6CRQ - chains B and G of the 12 polymer chains in the assembly; structure by electron microscopy, 4.20 A resolution (low resolution: residue-level contacts below are approximate; hydrogen-bond / salt-bridge calls are withheld).

[Chain B]
Molecule: Envelope glycoprotein gp160
Source organism: Human immunodeficiency virus 1
UniProt: Q2N0S5 (Q2N0S5_9HIV1); the construct lacks a stretch of the UniProt sequence and is renumbered around it, so the offset changes along the chain: 32-140 = UniProt 31-139; 149-184 = UniProt 140-175; 188-309 = UniProt 187-308; 312-321 = UniProt 309-318; 2 more segments
Sequence (480 residues; row label = number of the first residue in the row; note: 14 numbers in that range are skipped by the numbering (no residue carries them; nothing is unmodelled there); a row labelled like 184A-184K holds insertion residues (184A, then the next letters in order)):
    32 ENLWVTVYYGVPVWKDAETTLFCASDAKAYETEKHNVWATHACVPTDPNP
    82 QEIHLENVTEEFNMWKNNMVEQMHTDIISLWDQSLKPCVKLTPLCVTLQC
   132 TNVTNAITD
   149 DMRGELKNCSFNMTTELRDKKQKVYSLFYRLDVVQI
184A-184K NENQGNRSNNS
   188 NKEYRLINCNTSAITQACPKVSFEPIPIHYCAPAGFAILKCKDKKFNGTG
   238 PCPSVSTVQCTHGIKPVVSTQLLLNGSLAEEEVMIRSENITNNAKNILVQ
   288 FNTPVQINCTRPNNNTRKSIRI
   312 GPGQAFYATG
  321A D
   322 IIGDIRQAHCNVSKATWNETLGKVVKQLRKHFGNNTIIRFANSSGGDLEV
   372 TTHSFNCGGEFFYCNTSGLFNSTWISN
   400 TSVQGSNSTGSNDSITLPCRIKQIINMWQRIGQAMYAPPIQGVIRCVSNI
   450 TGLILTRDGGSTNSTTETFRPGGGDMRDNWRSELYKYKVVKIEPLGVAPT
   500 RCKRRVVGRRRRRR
Not modelled in the structure: 32, 149, 184A-184K, 400-410, 508-513
Construct notes: conflict Ala-137 (Asn136 in Q2N0S5), Asn-332 (Thr330 in Q2N0S5), Cys-501 (Ala498 in Q2N0S5); expression tag (509-513)
Disulfide bonds: Cys-119/Cys-205, Cys-126/Cys-196, Cys-131/Cys-157, Cys-218/Cys-247, Cys-228/Cys-239, Cys-296/Cys-331, Cys-378/Cys-445, Cys-385/Cys-418
Covalently attached groups: N-acetylglucosamine (NAG) linked to Asn-88, Asn-133, Asn-156, Asn-160, Asn-197, Asn-234, Asn-262, Asn-295, Asn-301, Asn-332, Asn-339, Asn-363, Asn-386, Asn-448; glycan linked to Asn-276
From the paper describing this entry:
  - self-association interface (contacts with another copy of this molecule); pairs are residue here / residue on that copy: Lys-169/Arg-166

[Chain G]
Molecule: Envelope glycoprotein gp160
Source organism: Human immunodeficiency virus 1
UniProt: Q2N0S7 (Q2N0S7_9HIV1); residues 512-664 here correspond to UniProt positions 509-661 (UniProt number = residue number - 3)
Sequence (153 residues; row label = number of the first residue in the row):
   512 AVGIGAVFLGFLGAAGSTMGAASMTLTVQARNLLSGIVQQQSNLLRAPEA
   562 QQHLLKLTVWGIKQLQARVLAVERYLRDQQLLGIWGCSGKLICCTNVPWN
   612 SSWSNRNLSEIWDNMTWLQWDKEISNYTQIIYGLLEESQNQQEKNEQDLL
   662 ALD
Not modelled in the structure: 512-519, 551-572, 664
Construct notes: conflict Pro-559 (Ile556 in Q2N0S7), Cys-605 (Thr602 in Q2N0S7)
Disulfide bonds: Cys-598/Cys-604
Covalently attached groups: N-acetylglucosamine (NAG) linked to Asn-618, Asn-637
Ligand contacts: N-acetylglucosamine (NAG; 2-acetamido-2-deoxy-beta-D-glucopyranose): Pro-609, Trp-610, Asn-611

[How chain B and chain G interact]
Cross-chain cystine bridges: Cys-501(B)/Cys-605(G)
Pairs across the interface - 93 pairs, chain B then chain G:
  Leu-34(B) / Pro-609(G)
  Leu-34(B) / Trp-610(G)
  Leu-34(B) / Leu-619(G)
  Trp-35(B) / Thr-606(G)
  Trp-35(B) / Asn-607(G)
  Trp-35(B) / Val-608(G)
  Trp-35(B) / Pro-609(G)
  Trp-35(B) / Trp-610(G)
  Val-36(B) / Thr-606(G)
  Val-36(B) / Val-608(G)
  Val-36(B) / Pro-609(G)
  Val-36(B) / Trp-610(G)
  Val-36(B) / Ile-642(G)
  Thr-37(B) / Cys-604(G)
  Val-38(B) / Leu-593(G)
  Val-38(B) / Trp-596(G)
  Val-38(B) / Leu-602(G)
  Val-38(B) / Ile-603(G)
  Val-38(B) / Cys-604(G)
  Tyr-39(B) / Leu-537(G)
  Tyr-39(B) / Leu-602(G)
  Tyr-39(B) / Ile-603(G)
  Tyr-39(B) / Trp-623(G)
  Tyr-39(B) / Trp-628(G)
  Tyr-40(B) / Leu-537(G)
  Tyr-40(B) / Leu-545(G)
  Tyr-40(B) / Tyr-586(G)
  Tyr-40(B) / Gln-590(G)
  Tyr-40(B) / Leu-602(G)
  Gly-41(B) / Leu-537(G)
  Gly-41(B) / Gln-540(G)
  Gly-41(B) / Leu-545(G)
  Val-42(B) / Leu-537(G)
  Val-42(B) / Trp-628(G)
  Pro-43(B) / Leu-523(G)
  Pro-43(B) / Ala-526(G)
  Pro-43(B) / Gln-540(G)
  Val-44(B) / Trp-628(G)
  Val-44(B) / Leu-629(G)
  Val-44(B) / Asp-632(G)
  Trp-45(B) / Leu-523(G)
  Trp-45(B) / Ala-526(G)
  Trp-45(B) / Leu-629(G)
  Lys-46(B) / Asp-632(G)
  Phe-53(B) / Val-549(G)
  Phe-53(B) / Gln-575(G)
  Phe-53(B) / Ala-578(G)
  Glu-83(B) / Gly-521(G)
  Glu-83(B) / Phe-522(G)
  Ile-84(B) / Leu-520(G)
  Ile-84(B) / Gly-521(G)
  Ile-84(B) / Phe-522(G)
  Ile-84(B) / Gly-524(G)
  Leu-86(B) / Leu-523(G)
  Glu-87(B) / Gly-527(G)
  Asn-88(B) / Gly-527(G)
  Val-89(B) / Gly-527(G)
  Asp-107(B) / Lys-574(G)
  Ala-221(B) / Leu-544(G)
  Ala-221(B) / Gly-547(G)
  Ala-221(B) / Ile-548(G)
  Ala-221(B) / Val-549(G)
  Ala-221(B) / Ala-582(G)
  Gly-222(B) / Leu-544(G)
  Lys-490(B) / Arg-585(G)
  Ile-491(B) / Phe-522(G)
  Glu-492(B) / Asp-632(G)
  Pro-493(B) / Leu-545(G)
  Pro-493(B) / Asp-589(G)
  Leu-494(B) / Leu-592(G)
  Leu-494(B) / Trp-596(G)
  Leu-494(B) / Tyr-643(G)
  Val-496(B) / Trp-610(G)
  Val-496(B) / Trp-631(G)
  Val-496(B) / Ile-635(G)
  Ala-497(B) / Met-530(G)
  Ala-497(B) / Trp-610(G)
  Pro-498(B) / Trp-610(G)
  Pro-498(B) / Leu-619(G)
  Pro-498(B) / Ile-622(G)
  Pro-498(B) / Trp-623(G)
  Pro-498(B) / Trp-631(G)
  Arg-500(B) / Leu-619(G)
  Cys-501(B) / Cys-605(G)  disulfide
  Lys-502(B) / Thr-606(G)
  Lys-502(B) / Asn-607(G)
  Arg-503(B) / Gly-597(G)
  Arg-503(B) / Cys-604(G)
  Arg-503(B) / Cys-605(G)
  Arg-503(B) / Thr-606(G)
  Arg-503(B) / Gln-650(G)
  Arg-503(B) / Glu-654(G)
  Val-505(B) / Glu-654(G)
Also at the interface, not in a pair above, chain B (44 interface residues in all): Thr-51, Thr-106, Pro-220, Ala-224, Thr-244, Gly-495, Thr-499, Gly-507
Also at the interface, not in a pair above, chain G (55 interface residues in all): Ala-525, Ala-533, Ala-541, Arg-579, Cys-598, Leu-646, Gln-658

[Summary]
44 residues of chain B and 55 residues of chain G are in contact; the contacts include 1 disulfide bond. Bound
to chain G: N-acetylglucosamine. Covalently linked N-acetylglucosamine: at Asn-88(B), Asn-133(B), Asn-156(B),
Asn-160(B), Asn-197(B) and Asn-234(B) and 8 more. N-acetylglucosamine is covalently linked to Asn-618(G) and
Asn-637(G). From the paper: a self-association interface involving Lys-169(B).
Chain B is Envelope glycoprotein gp160 and chain G is Envelope glycoprotein gp160, both from Human
immunodeficiency virus 1; the structure, Glutaraldehyde-treated BG505 SOSIP.664 Env in complex with PGV04 Fab,
was determined by electron microscopy.
